Entry 4GAL (X-ray diffraction, 1.95 A resolution); this record covers chains A and B.

[Chain A (and B)]
Protein: Galectin-7
Source organism: Homo sapiens
Notes: chain B of this document is another copy of the same molecule, construct and numbering; everything in this record applies to it too
Reference sequence: P47929 (LEG7_HUMAN); residue numbers follow UniProt; this construct covers 1-135
Sequence (135 residues; row label = number of the first residue in the row):
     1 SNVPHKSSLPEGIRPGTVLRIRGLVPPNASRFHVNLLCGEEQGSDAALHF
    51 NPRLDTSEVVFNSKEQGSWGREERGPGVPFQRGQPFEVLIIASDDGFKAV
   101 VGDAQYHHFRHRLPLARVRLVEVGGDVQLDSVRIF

[Chain A / chain B interface]
Pairs across the interface (33):
  Arg14(A) - Ser93(B)  hydrogen bond
  Arg14(A) - Asp94(B)  salt bridge
  Arg14(A) - Asp95(B)  salt bridge
  Pro15(A) - Pro15(B)  hydrophobic
  Pro15(A) - Ser93(B)
  Pro15(A) - Asp94(B)
  Gly16(A) - Gly16(B)
  Gly16(A) - Ile91(B)
  Gly16(A) - Ala92(B)
  Gly16(A) - Lys98(B)  hydrogen bond (backbone-side chain)
  Thr17(A) - Lys98(B)
  Val18(A) - Val18(B)  hydrophobic
  Val18(A) - Ile91(B)  hydrophobic
  Arg20(A) - Glu87(B)  salt bridge
  Arg20(A) - Asp103(B)  salt bridge
  Arg22(A) - Glu87(B)  salt bridge
  Arg22(A) - Asp103(B)  salt bridge
  Ile91(A) - Gly16(B)
  Ala92(A) - Gly16(B)
  Ser93(A) - Pro15(B)
  Asp95(A) - Arg14(B)  salt bridge
  Lys98(A) - Gly16(B)  hydrogen bond (side chain-backbone)
  Lys98(A) - Phe135(B)  hydrogen bond (side chain-backbone)
  Val100(A) - Phe135(B)  hydrophobic
  Asp103(A) - Arg20(B)  salt bridge
  Asp103(A) - Arg22(B)  salt bridge
  Asp103(A) - Arg133(B)  salt bridge
  Asp103(A) - Phe135(B)
  Arg133(A) - Asp103(B)  salt bridge
  Phe135(A) - Ile91(B)  hydrophobic
  Phe135(A) - Lys98(B)  hydrogen bond (backbone-side chain)
  Phe135(A) - Val100(B)  hydrophobic
  Phe135(A) - Asp103(B)
Also at the interface, not in a pair above, chain A (18 interface residues in all): Leu89, Asp94
Also at the interface, not in a pair above, chain B (21 interface residues in all): Thr17, Leu89, Ala104, Gln105

[In short]
18 residues of chain A face 21 of chain B across their interface; the contacts include 5 hydrogen bonds and 11
salt bridges. Among the polar pairs are Arg14(A)-Asp94(B), Arg14(A)-Asp95(B) and Arg20(A)-Glu87(B).
Both chains are Galectin-7 (Homo sapiens). Entry 4GAL (Crystal structure of human galectin-7 in complex with
lactose) was determined by X-ray diffraction, deposited together with 1BKZ, 2GAL, 3GAL and 5GAL.
